4B3T - chains A and M of the 23 polymer chains in the assembly; structure by X-ray diffraction, 3.00 A resolution.

Chain A:
Molecule: 16S ribosomal RNA
Organism: Thermus thermophilus HB8
Sequence (1521 nucleotides; each row starts with the number of its first residue; note: 44 numbers in that range are skipped by the numbering (no residue carries them; nothing is unmodelled there); a row labelled like 189A-189L holds insertion residues (189A, then the next letters in order)):
     1 UUGUUGGAGAGUUUGAUCCUGGCUCAGGGUGAACGCUGGCGGCGUGCCUA
    51 AGACAUGCAAGUCGUGCGGGCCG
    76 CGGGGUUUU
    88 ACUCCG
    96 UGGUCAGCGGCGGACGGGUGAGUAACGCGUGGGU
  129A G
   130 ACCUACCCGGAAGAGGGGGACAACCCGGGGAAACUCGGGCUAAUCCCCCA
   180 UGUGGACCCG
189A-189L CCCCUUGGGGUG
   190 UGUCCAAAGGGCUUU
   216 GCCCGCUUCCGGAUGGGCCCGCGUCCCAUCAGCUAGUUGGUGGGGUAAUG
   266 GCCCACCAAGGCGACGACGGGUAGCCGGUCUGAGAGGAUGGCCGGCCACA
   316 GGGGCACUGAGACACGGGCCCCACUCCUACGGGAGGCAGCAGUUAGGAAU
   366 CUUCCGCAAUGGGCGCAAGCCUGACGGAGCGACGCCGCUUGGAGGAAGAA
   416 GCCCUUCGGGGUGUAAACUCCUGA
   441 ACCCGGGACGAAACCCCC
   460 GA
   470 CGAGGGGA
   479 CUGACGGUACCGGGGUAA
   498 UAGCGCCGGCCAACUCCGUGCCAGCAGCCGCGGUAAUACGGAGGGCGCGA
   548 GCGUUACCCGGAUUCACUGGGCGUAAAGGGCGUGUAGGCGGCCUGGGGCG
   598 UCCCAUGUGAAAGACCACGGCUCAACCGUGGGGGAGCGUGGGAUACGCUC
   648 AGGCUAGACGGUGGGAGAGGGUGGUGGAAUUCCCGGAGUAGCGGUGAAAU
   698 GCGCAGAUACCGGGAGGAACGCCGAUGGCGAAGGCAGCCACCUGGUCCAC
   748 CCGUGACGCUGAGGCGCGAAAGCGUGGGGAGCAAACCGGAUUAGAUACCC
   798 GGGUAGUCCACGCCCUAAACGAUGCGCGCUAGGUCUCUGGGUCU
   848 CCUGGGGGCCGAAGCUAACGCGUUAAGCGCGCCGCCUGGGGAGUACGGCC
   898 GCAAGGCUGAAACUCAAAGGAAUUGACGGGGGCCCGCACAAGCGGUGGAG
   948 CAUGUGGUUUAAUUCGAAGCAACGCGAAGAACCUUACCAGGCCUUGACAU
   998 GCUA
 1001A G
  1002 GGAACCCGGGUGAAAGCCUGGGGUGCCCC
1030A-1030D GCGA
  1031 GGGGAGCCCUAGCACAGGUGCUGCAUGGCCGUCGUCAGCUCGUGCCGUGA
  1081 GGUGUUGGGUUAAGUCCCGCAACGAGCGCAACCCCCGCCGUUAGUUGCCA
  1131 GCGGUUCGGCCGGGCACUCUAACGGGACUGCCCGCG
  1168 AAAGCGGGAGGAAGGAGGGGACGACGUCUGGUCAGCAUGGCCCUUACGGC
  1218 CUGGGCGACACACGUGCUACAAUGCCCACUACAAAGCGAUGCCACCCGGC
  1268 AACGGGGAGCUAAUCGCAAAAAGGUGGGCCCAGUUCGGAUUGGGGUCUGC
  1318 AACCCGACCCCAUGAAGCCGGAAUCGCUAGUAAUCGCGGAUCAGCC
 1363A A
  1364 UGCCGCGGUGAAUACGUUCCCGGGCCUUGUACACACCGCCCGUCACGCCA
  1414 UGGGAGCGGGCUCUACCCGAAGUCGCCGG
1442A-1442B GA
  1443 GCCUA
  1452 C
  1456 GGGCAGGCGCCGAGGGUAGGGCCCGUGACUGGGGCGAAGUCGUAACAAGG
  1506 UAGCUGUACCGGAAGGUGCGGCUGGAUCACCUCCUUUCU
Unresolved in the structure: 1-4, 1534-1538
Metal / ion sites: Mg2+ site 1: U12, G22; Mg2+ site 2: U12, C526, G527; Mg2+ site 3: G15, U920; Mg2+ site 4 near G21 (its only coordinating residue here); Mg2+ site 5: A33, C398; Mg2+ site 6: U45, G46, G394; Mg2+ site 7: C48, G115; Mg2+ site 8 near A53 (its only coordinating residue here); Mg2+ site 9: C58, U387; Mg2+ site 10: A59, U387; Mg2+ site 11: G61, U62, G105; Mg2+ site 12: G69, G70, U99; 131 more Mg2+ sites not listed; 16 more K+ sites not listed
Ligand contacts: 3TS ((2S,3S,4R,5R,6R)-2-(aminomethyl)-5-azanyl-6-[(2R,3S,4R,5S)-5-[(1R,2R,3S,5R,6S)-3,5-bis(azanyl)-2-[(2S,3R,4R,5S,6R)-3-azanyl-5-[(4-chlorophenyl)methoxy]-6-(hydroxymethyl)-4-oxidanyl-oxan-2-yl]oxy-6-oxidanyl-cyclohexyl]oxy-2-(hydroxymethyl)-4-oxidanyl-oxolan-3-yl]oxy-oxane-3,4-diol): G1405, U1406, C1407, A1408, C1409, G1489, C1490, G1491, A1492, A1493, G1494, U1495, C1496
From the paper describing this entry:
  - mutagenesis - A1408G, G1491C: decreased binding to 3TS
  - binding site for 3TS: A1408, A1492

Chain M:
Name: 30S ribosomal protein S13
Organism: Thermus thermophilus HB8
UniProtKB: P80377 (RS13_THET8); residues 0-125 here correspond to UniProt positions 1-126 (UniProt number = residue number + 1)
Amino-acid sequence (126 residues; each row starts with the number of its first residue; numbering starts at 0):
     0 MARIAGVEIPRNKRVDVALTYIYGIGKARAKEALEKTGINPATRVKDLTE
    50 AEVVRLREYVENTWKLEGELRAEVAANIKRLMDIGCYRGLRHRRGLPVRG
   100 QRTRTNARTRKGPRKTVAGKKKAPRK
Unresolved in the structure: 0
Metal / ion sites: Mg2+: Thr19, Ile21, Tyr22, Ile24 (shared with U1330(A) of chain A)

Interface between chain A and chain M:
Residue-residue contacts - 105 pairs, chain A then chain M:
  G947(A) with Arg107(M), phosphate contact; Thr108(M), phosphate contact
  C948(A) with Asn105(M), hydrogen bond to the base; Ala106(M), phosphate contact; Arg107(M), hydrogen bond to the phosphate; Thr108(M), hydrogen bond to the phosphate
  A949(A) with Gln100(M), phosphate contact; Arg101(M), phosphate contact; Asn105(M), hydrogen bond to the phosphate
  U950(A) with Arg101(M), salt bridge to the phosphate; Thr104(M), hydrogen bond to the base; Asn105(M), base contact
  G951(A) with Arg101(M), salt bridge to the phosphate; Thr104(M), base contact; Lys125(M), hydrogen bond to the base
  U952(A) with Arg103(M), base contact; Thr104(M), base contact; Arg124(M), base contact; Lys125(M), hydrogen bond to the sugar
  G953(A) with Arg103(M), salt bridge to the phosphate; Ala122(M), hydrogen bond to the sugar; Pro123(M), sugar contact; Arg124(M), sugar contact
  G954(A) with Arg103(M), hydrogen bond to the base; Lys119(M), salt bridge to the phosphate
  A965(A) with Pro123(M), base contact
  A969(A) with Pro123(M), base contact; Lys125(M), base contact
  C970(A) with Lys125(M), base contact
  A1225(A) with Arg101(M), phosphate contact; Thr102(M), hydrogen bond to the phosphate; Arg103(M), phosphate contact
  C1226(A) with Arg90(M), salt bridge to the phosphate; Thr102(M), hydrogen bond to the phosphate; Arg103(M), base contact; Lys110(M), hydrogen bond to the sugar
  A1227(A) with Leu95(M), phosphate contact; Lys110(M), salt bridge to the phosphate; Lys114(M), hydrogen bond to the sugar
  C1228(A) with Arg103(M), hydrogen bond to the base; Arg107(M), salt bridge to the phosphate; Lys110(M), salt bridge to the phosphate; Pro112(M), phosphate contact; Arg113(M), phosphate contact; Lys114(M), salt bridge to the phosphate; Thr115(M), hydrogen bond to the phosphate; Val116(M), hydrogen bond to the sugar
  A1229(A) with Arg103(M), hydrogen bond to the base; Thr104(M), base contact; Arg113(M), salt bridge to the phosphate; Thr115(M), hydrogen bond to the phosphate; Arg124(M), hydrogen bond to the sugar
  C1230(A) with Thr104(M), base contact; Arg124(M), hydrogen bond to the sugar; Lys125(M), base contact
  G1295(A) with Arg13(M), hydrogen bond to the sugar
  C1296(A) with Arg13(M), sugar contact; Arg43(M), salt bridge to the phosphate
  C1297(A) with Arg43(M), salt bridge to the phosphate
  U1301(A) with Lys12(M), phosphate contact
  U1302(A) with Lys12(M), phosphate contact; Arg13(M), hydrogen bond to the base; Val16(M), phosphate contact; Tyr20(M), hydrogen bond to the phosphate; Lys26(M), sugar contact
  A1306(A) with Thr108(M), hydrogen bond to the sugar
  U1307(A) with Gln100(M), hydrogen bond to the phosphate; Thr108(M), sugar contact; Arg109(M), phosphate contact
  U1308(A) with His91(M), hydrogen bond to the phosphate; Pro96(M), phosphate contact; Val97(M), hydrogen bond to the phosphate; Arg98(M), hydrogen bond to the base; Gln100(M), hydrogen bond to the phosphate; Arg109(M), sugar contact
  G1309(A) with Val73(M), sugar contact; Asn76(M), hydrogen bond to the sugar; Ile77(M), sugar contact; Arg87(M), salt bridge to the phosphate; His91(M), salt bridge to the phosphate; Val97(M), phosphate contact; Arg98(M), salt bridge to the phosphate
  G1310(A) with Asn76(M), phosphate contact; Arg79(M), salt bridge to the phosphate; Arg87(M), salt bridge to the phosphate
  C1320(A) with Tyr86(M), sugar contact
  C1321(A) with Tyr86(M), sugar contact
  C1322(A) with Gly99(M), sugar contact
  G1323(A) with Gly99(M), phosphate contact
  C1328(A) with Ala27(M), phosphate contact; Arg28(M), sugar contact
  A1329(A) with Tyr22(M), phosphate contact; Gly23(M), phosphate contact; Ile24(M), phosphate contact; Gly25(M), hydrogen bond to the phosphate; Lys26(M), phosphate contact; Ala27(M), hydrogen bond to the phosphate; Arg28(M), hydrogen bond to the phosphate; Leu69(M), sugar contact
  U1330(A) with Ile21(M), phosphate contact; Tyr22(M), phosphate contact; Gly23(M), phosphate contact; Ile24(M), hydrogen bond to the phosphate; Gly25(M), phosphate contact
  G1331(A) with Tyr22(M), phosphate contact
Interface residues without a listed pair, chain A (38 interface residues in all): A946, G1224, A1332
Interface residues without a listed pair, chain M (50 interface residues in all): Thr19, Leu80

Overview:
38 residues of chain A face 50 of chain M across their interface, with 34 hydrogen bonds and 17 salt bridges.
Among the polar pairs are C948(A)-Asn105(M), U950(A)-Thr104(M) and G951(A)-Lys125(M). From the paper: a
binding site for 3TS at A1408(A) and A1492(A); A1408G and G1491C of chain A reduce binding to 3TS.
Chain A is 16S ribosomal RNA and chain M is 30S ribosomal protein S13, both from Thermus thermophilus HB8; the
structure, Crystal structure of the 30S ribosome in complex with compound 39, was determined by X-ray
diffraction (same publication as 4B3M, 4B3R and 4B3S).
